Entry 6WG7 (electron microscopy, 8.30 A resolution (very low resolution: no residue pairs are listed; an interface is given only as per-side residue counts)); this record covers chains A and G of the 8 polymer chains in the assembly.

Chain A:
Molecule: 35-nt DNA strand
Sequence (35 nucleotides; numbered 1 to 35; the number before each row is that of its first residue):
     1 TTGATCTGGT ATAACAGGTA TAAAGGTATA TCGTT

Chain G:
Molecule: HTH-type transcriptional repressor NanR
Source organism: Escherichia coli
UniProt: J7QHT8 (J7QHT8_ECOLX); residues 1-263 here = UniProt positions 1-263
Sequence (263 residues; row label = number of the first residue in the row):
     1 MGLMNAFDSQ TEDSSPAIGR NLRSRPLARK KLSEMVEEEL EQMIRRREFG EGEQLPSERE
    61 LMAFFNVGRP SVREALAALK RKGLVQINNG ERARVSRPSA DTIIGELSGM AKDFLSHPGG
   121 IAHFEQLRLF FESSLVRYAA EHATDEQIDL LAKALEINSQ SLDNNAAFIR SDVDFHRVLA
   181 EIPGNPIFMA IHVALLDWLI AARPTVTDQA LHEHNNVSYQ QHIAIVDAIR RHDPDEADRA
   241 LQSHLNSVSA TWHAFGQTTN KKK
Disordered / not traced: 1-29, 249-263

Chain A / chain G interface:
At this resolution (8 A) residue pairs are not listed: 9 residues of chain A and 14 of chain G lie at the interface.

In short:
9 residues of chain A and 14 residues of chain G are in contact.
Here chain A is a 35-nt DNA strand and chain G is HTH-type transcriptional repressor NanR (Escherichia coli).
Entry 6WG7 (Coordinates of NanR dimer fitted in Hexameric NanR-DNA hetero-complex cryo-EM map) was determined
by electron microscopy together with 6WFQ from the same study.
